5A38 - chain A; structure by X-ray diffraction, 1.90 A resolution.

Chain A:
Name: Alpha-actinin-2
From: Homo sapiens
Notes: fragment: calponin homology domain, residues 19 to 266
UniProtKB: P35609 (ACTN2_HUMAN); residues 19-266 here = UniProt positions 19-266
Sequence (250 residues; row label = number of the first residue in the row):
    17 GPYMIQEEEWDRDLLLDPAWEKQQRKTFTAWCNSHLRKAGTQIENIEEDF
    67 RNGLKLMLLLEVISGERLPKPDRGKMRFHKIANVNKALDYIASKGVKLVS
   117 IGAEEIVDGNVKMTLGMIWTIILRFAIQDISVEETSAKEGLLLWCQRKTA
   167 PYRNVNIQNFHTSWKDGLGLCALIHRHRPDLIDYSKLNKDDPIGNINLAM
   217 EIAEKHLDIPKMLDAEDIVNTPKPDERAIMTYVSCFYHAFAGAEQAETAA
Not modelled in the structure: 17-34, 258-266
Construct notes: expression tag (17-18)
Curated features (UniProtKB/Swiss-Prot):
  - modified residue: Thr237 (Phosphothreonine)
  - natural variant: Ala119 (A119T: In CMH23 and CMD1AA), Leu131 (L131P: In MPD6; uncertain significance), Met228 (M228T: In CMH23)
From the paper describing this entry:
  - disease-associated variants - G111V (Tm change 5.5 degC), A119T (Tm 60.8 degC): decreased stability
  - disease-associated variants - G111V (1.2-fold), A119T (2-fold): decreased binding to F-actin

Overview:
From the paper: G111V and A119T reduce stability; G111V and A119T reduce binding to F-actin.
Chain A is Alpha-actinin-2 (Homo sapiens); the structure, Mutations in the Calponin homology domain of
Alpha-Actinin-2 affect Actin binding and incorporation in muscle, was determined by X-ray diffraction together
with 5A36, 5A37 and 5A4B from the same study.
